Entry 5NKL (X-ray diffraction, 1.70 A resolution); this record covers chains A and C of the 3 polymer chains in the assembly.

Chain A:
Molecule: DNA polymerase I, thermostable
Organism: Thermus aquaticus
Notes: EC 2.7.7.7
UniProtKB: P19821 (DPO1_THEAQ); numbering as in UniProt (aligned over 293-832)
Chain sequence (540 residues; each row starts with the number of its first residue):
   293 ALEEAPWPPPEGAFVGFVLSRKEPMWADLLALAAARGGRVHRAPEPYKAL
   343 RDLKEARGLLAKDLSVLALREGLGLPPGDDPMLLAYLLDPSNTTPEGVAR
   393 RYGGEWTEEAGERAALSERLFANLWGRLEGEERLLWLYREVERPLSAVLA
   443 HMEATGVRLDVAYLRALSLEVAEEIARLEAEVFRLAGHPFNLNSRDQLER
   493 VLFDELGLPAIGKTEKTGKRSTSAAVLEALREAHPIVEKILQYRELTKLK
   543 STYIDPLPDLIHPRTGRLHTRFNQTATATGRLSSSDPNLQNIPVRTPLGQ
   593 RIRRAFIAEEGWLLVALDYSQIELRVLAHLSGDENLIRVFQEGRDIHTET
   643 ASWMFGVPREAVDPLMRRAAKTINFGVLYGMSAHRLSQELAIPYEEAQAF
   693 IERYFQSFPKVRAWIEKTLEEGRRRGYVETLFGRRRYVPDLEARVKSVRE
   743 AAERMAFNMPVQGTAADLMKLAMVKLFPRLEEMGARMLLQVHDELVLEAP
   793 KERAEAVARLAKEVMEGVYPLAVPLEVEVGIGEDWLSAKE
Bound ions: Mg2+ site 1: Asp610, Asp785 (together with 91R, 91T); Mg2+ site 2: Asp610, Tyr611, Asp785 (together with 91R, 91T)
Residues lining bound ligands: 91R / 91T: Arg573, Val586, Arg587, Asp610, Tyr611, Ser612, Gln613, Ile614, Glu615, His639, Arg659, Arg660, Lys663, Phe667, Tyr671, Asp785
From the paper describing this entry:
  - Mg2+ coordination: Asp610, Tyr611, Asp785
  - binding site for the ligand 91R: Glu615, His639, Arg659, Arg660, Lys663, Asn750
  - binding site for the 16-nt DNA strand (chain C): Thr664, Met673, Ser674, Arg677
  - conformationally variable residues (helix shift, side-chain flip): Arg660, Thr664, Met673, Ser674, Arg677

Chain C:
Molecule: 16-nt DNA strand
Sequence (16 nucleotides; row label = number of the first residue in the row):
   201 AAAXGGCGCCGTGGTC
Modified positions: 91N ([(2R,3S,5R)-3-oxidanyl-5-(7-thiophen-2-ylimidazo[4,5-b]pyridin-3-yl)oxolan-2-yl]methyl dihydrogen phosphate) at position 204

Chain A / chain C interface:
Contacting residue pairs (60; chain A residue first):
  Asn483(A) - DT212(C)  hydrogen bond to the phosphate
  Asn485(A) - DG211(C)  phosphate contact
  Asn485(A) - DT212(C)  hydrogen bond to the phosphate
  Ser486(A) - DT212(C)  hydrogen bond to the phosphate
  Ser486(A) - DG213(C)  hydrogen bond to the phosphate
  Asp488(A) - DG213(C)  sugar contact
  Gln489(A) - DG213(C)  hydrogen bond to the phosphate
  Ile503(A) - DA201(C)  base contact
  Gly504(A) - DA201(C)  sugar contact
  Lys505(A) - DA201(C)  sugar contact
  Glu507(A) - DA202(C)  phosphate contact
  Ser513(A) - DA201(C)  sugar contact
  Ser515(A) - DA201(C)  hydrogen bond to the phosphate
  Ala517(A) - DA201(C)  base contact
  Ala517(A) - DA202(C)  base contact
  Val518(A) - DA201(C)  base contact
  Ala521(A) - DA201(C)  base contact
  Ser543(A) - DC210(C)  sugar contact
  Ser543(A) - DG211(C)  phosphate contact
  Thr544(A) - DC210(C)  sugar contact
  Ala568(A) - DG208(C)  phosphate contact
  Thr569(A) - DC207(C)  phosphate contact
  Ala570(A) - DG206(C)  phosphate contact
  Ala570(A) - DC207(C)  hydrogen bond to the phosphate
  Thr571(A) - DG206(C)  sugar contact
  Arg573(A) - DG205(C)  base contact
  Arg573(A) - DG206(C)  base contact
  Ser575(A) - DC207(C)  phosphate contact
  Ser575(A) - DG208(C)  hydrogen bond to the phosphate
  Ser576(A) - DG208(C)  sugar contact
  Ser577(A) - DG208(C)  phosphate contact
  Ser577(A) - DC209(C)  phosphate contact
  Asp578(A) - DC209(C)  hydrogen bond to the phosphate
  Asn580(A) - DG208(C)  hydrogen bond to the sugar
  Asn580(A) - DC209(C)  phosphate contact
  Thr664(A) - 91N_204(C)  base contact
  Phe667(A) - 91N_204(C)  base contact
  Gly668(A) - 91N_204(C)  base contact
  Tyr671(A) - 91N_204(C)  sugar contact
  Tyr671(A) - DG205(C)  sugar contact
  Gly672(A) - DA203(C)  sugar contact
  Gly672(A) - 91N_204(C)  sugar contact
  Met673(A) - DA203(C)  base contact
  Met673(A) - 91N_204(C)  hydrogen bond to the sugar
  Ser674(A) - DA203(C)  base contact
  Ser674(A) - 91N_204(C)  hydrogen bond to the phosphate
  His676(A) - DA202(C)  base contact
  Arg677(A) - DA202(C)  hydrogen bond to the base
  Arg677(A) - 91N_204(C)  salt bridge to the phosphate
  Gln680(A) - DA201(C)  base contact
  Gln680(A) - DA202(C)  base contact
  Arg728(A) - DG206(C)  salt bridge to the phosphate
  Arg746(A) - DA203(C)  sugar contact
  Arg746(A) - 91N_204(C)  hydrogen bond to the phosphate
  Arg746(A) - DG205(C)  salt bridge to the phosphate
  Met747(A) - DG205(C)  phosphate contact
  Met747(A) - DG206(C)  phosphate contact
  Asn750(A) - DG205(C)  sugar contact
  Gln754(A) - DG205(C)  base contact
  Gln754(A) - DG206(C)  hydrogen bond to the sugar
Other interface residues (no listed pair), chain A (48 interface residues in all): Lys540, Pro548, Asn565, Pro579, Asn583, Glu681, His784

Overview:
48 residues of chain A and 13 residues of chain C are in contact; the contacts include 15 hydrogen bonds and 3
salt bridges. Polar pairs include Arg677(A)-DA202(C), Asn580(A)-DG208(C) and Met673(A)-91N_204(C). The paper
reports a binding site for the ligand 91R at Glu615(A), His639(A) and Arg659(A) among others; a binding site
for the 16-nt DNA strand (chain C) at Thr664(A), Met673(A) and Ser674(A) among others.
Chain A is DNA polymerase I, thermostable (Thermus aquaticus) and chain C is a 16-nt DNA strand; the
structure, Crystal structure of the large fragment of DNA polymerase I from Thermus Aquaticus in a closed ...,
was determined by X-ray diffraction.
